6PUJ - chains A and H of the 4 polymer chains in the assembly; structure by X-ray diffraction, 1.92 A resolution.

Chain A:
Name: Major histocompatibility complex class I-related gene protein
Source organism: Homo sapiens
UniProtKB: Q95460 (HMR1_HUMAN); residues 1-270 here correspond to UniProt positions 23-292 (UniProt number = residue number + 22)
Chain sequence (271 residues; each row starts with the number of its first residue; numbering starts at 0):
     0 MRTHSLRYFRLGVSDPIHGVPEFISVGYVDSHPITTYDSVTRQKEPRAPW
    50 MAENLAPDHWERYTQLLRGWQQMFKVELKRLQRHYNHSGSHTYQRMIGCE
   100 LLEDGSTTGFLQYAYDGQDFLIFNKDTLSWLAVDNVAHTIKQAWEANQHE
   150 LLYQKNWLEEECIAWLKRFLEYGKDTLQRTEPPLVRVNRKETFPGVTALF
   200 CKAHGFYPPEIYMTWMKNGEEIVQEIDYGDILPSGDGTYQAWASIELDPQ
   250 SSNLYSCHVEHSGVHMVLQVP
Not modelled in the structure: 190-195
Cystine bridges: C98-C161, C200-C256
Covalently attached groups: compound Q7S linked to K43
Construct notes: initiating methionine (0); conflict S261 (Cys283 in Q95460)
Ligand contacts: Q7S (6-[(3-hydroxypropyl)amino]-5-[(E)-(2-oxopropylidene)amino]pyrimidine-2,4(1H,3H)-dione): Y7, F8, R9, S24, T34, H58, Y62, L66, W69, R94, I96, W156
UniProt features mapped onto this chain:
  - binding site (5-(2-oxoethylideneamino)-6-(D-ribitylamino)uracil): R9, S24, K43, R94, Y152, Q153
  - binding site (5-(2-oxopropylideneamino)-6-(D-ribitylamino)uracil): R9, S24, K43, R94, Y152, Q153
  - binding site (7-hydroxy-6-methyl-8-(1-D-ribityl)lumazine): R9, S24, K43, R94, Y152, Q153
  - binding site (8-(9H-purin-6-yl)-2-oxa-8-azabicyclo[3.3.1]nona-3,6-diene-4,6-dicarbaldehyde): R9, K43, H58, R94
  - binding site (2-amino-4-oxopteridine-6-carbaldehyde): K43
  - binding site (pyridoxal): K43
  - glycosylation: N85 (N-linked (GlcNAc...) asparagine)

Chain H:
Name: Beta-2-microglobulin
Source organism: Homo sapiens
Chain sequence (100 residues; row label = number of the first residue in the row; numbering starts at 0):
     0 MIQRTPKIQVYSRHPAENGKSNFLNCYVSGFHPSDIEVDLLKNGERIEKV
    50 EHSDLSFSKDWSFYLLYYTEFTPTEKDEYACRVNHVTLSQPKIVKWDRDM
Not modelled in the structure: 0, 98-99
Cystine bridges: C25-C80

Chain A / chain H interface:
Residue-residue contacts - 45 pairs, chain A then chain H:
  F8(A) - F56(H)  hydrophobic
  F8(A) - S57(H)
  L10(A) - F56(H)  hydrophobic
  I16(A) - D34(H)
  V19(A) - D34(H)
  I23(A) - F56(H)  hydrophobic
  V25(A) - F56(H)  hydrophobic
  Y27(A) - S55(H)
  Y27(A) - F56(H)  hydrogen bond (side chain-backbone)
  R46(A) - D53(H)  salt bridge
  T91(A) - H31(H)
  Q93(A) - H31(H)  hydrogen bond
  Q93(A) - W60(H)  hydrogen bond (side chain-backbone)
  Q93(A) - F62(H)
  R94(A) - W60(H)
  M95(A) - W60(H)
  Q111(A) - K58(H)
  Q111(A) - W60(H)
  Y112(A) - W60(H)
  A113(A) - W60(H)
  D115(A) - I1(H)
  D115(A) - H31(H)
  G116(A) - R3(H)  hydrogen bond (backbone-side chain)
  G116(A) - H31(H)  hydrogen bond (backbone-side chain)
  G116(A) - D59(H)
  G116(A) - W60(H)
  Q117(A) - R3(H)
  D118(A) - W60(H)  hydrogen bond
  R185(A) - P14(H)
  H203(A) - P14(H)
  D229(A) - K6(H)  salt bridge
  D229(A) - Q8(H)  hydrogen bond
  L231(A) - Q8(H)
  L231(A) - Y10(H)  hydrophobic
  L231(A) - Y26(H)  hydrophobic
  P232(A) - Y10(H)  hydrogen bond (backbone-side chain)
  P232(A) - Y26(H)
  S233(A) - R12(H)  hydrogen bond (backbone-side chain)
  S233(A) - N24(H)  hydrogen bond (backbone-side chain)
  G234(A) - R12(H)
  D235(A) - R12(H)
  D235(A) - H13(H)
  Q239(A) - Y10(H)
  Q239(A) - S11(H)  hydrogen bond (side chain-backbone)
  Q239(A) - R12(H)  hydrogen bond (side chain-backbone)
Also at the interface, not in a pair above, chain A (30 interface residues in all): R6, S30
Also at the interface, not in a pair above, chain H (26 interface residues in all): P32, S33, L54, Y63, L65

In short:
30 residues of chain A face 26 of chain H across their interface; the contacts include 12 hydrogen bonds and 2
salt bridges. Among the polar pairs are R46(A)-D53(H), D229(A)-K6(H) and Y27(A)-F56(H). Covalently linked
compound Q7S: at K43(A).
Chain A is Major histocompatibility complex class I-related gene protein and chain H is Beta-2-microglobulin,
both from Homo sapiens; the structure, Structure of human MAIT A-F7 TCR in complex with human
MR1-3`OH-Propyl-5-OP-U, was determined by X-ray diffraction, deposited together with 6PUC, 6PUD, 6PUE, 6PUF,
6PUG, 6PUH and 4 further entries.
